PDB entry 9NHO | electron microscopy, 3.80 A resolution | chains C and E of the 8 polymer chains in the assembly

Chain C (and E):
Molecule: BG505-CH505 Envelope glycoprotein gp120
Source organism: Human immunodeficiency virus 1
Notes: chain E of this document is another copy of the same molecule, construct and numbering; everything in this record applies to it too
Amino-acid sequence (504 residues; each row starts with the number of its first residue; note: 13 numbers in that range are skipped by the numbering (no residue carries them; nothing is unmodelled there); numbers below 1 keep their minus sign (Met-4 is residue -4)):
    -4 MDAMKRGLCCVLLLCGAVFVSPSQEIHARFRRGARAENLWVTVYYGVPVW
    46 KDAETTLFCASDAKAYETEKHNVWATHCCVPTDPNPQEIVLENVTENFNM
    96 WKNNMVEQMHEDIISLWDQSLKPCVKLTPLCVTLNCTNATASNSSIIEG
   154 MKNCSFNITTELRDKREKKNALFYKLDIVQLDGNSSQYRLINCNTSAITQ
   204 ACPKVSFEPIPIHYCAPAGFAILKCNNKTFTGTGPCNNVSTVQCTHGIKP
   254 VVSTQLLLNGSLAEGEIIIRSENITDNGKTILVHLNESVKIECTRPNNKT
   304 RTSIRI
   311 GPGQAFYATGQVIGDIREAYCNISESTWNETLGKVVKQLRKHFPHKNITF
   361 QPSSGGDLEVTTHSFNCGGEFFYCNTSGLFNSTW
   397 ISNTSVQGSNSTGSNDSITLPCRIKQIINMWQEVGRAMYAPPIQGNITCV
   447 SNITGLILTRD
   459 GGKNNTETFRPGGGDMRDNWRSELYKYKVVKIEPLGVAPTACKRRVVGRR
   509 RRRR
Not modelled in the structure: -4 to 34, 57-65, 397-411, 459-462, 506-512 (chain E: -4 to 33, 57-65, 397-411, 459-462, 506-512)
Disulfide bonds: Cys54-Cys73, Cys119-Cys205, Cys126-Cys196, Cys131-Cys157, Cys218-Cys247, Cys228-Cys239, Cys296-Cys331, Cys377-Cys445, Cys384-Cys418
Covalent attachments: N-acetylglucosamine (NAG) linked to Asn130, Asn133, Asn138, Asn160, Asn197, Asn230, Asn241, Asn262, Asn289, Asn301, Asn332, Asn339, Asn385, Asn391, Asn442, Asn448

How chain C and chain E interact:
Contacting residue pairs - 18 pairs, chain C then chain E:
  Thr123(C) - Arg166(E)
  Pro124(C) - Arg166(E)
  Cys126(C) - Glu164(E)
  Cys126(C) - Leu165(E)
  Cys126(C) - Arg166(E)  hydrogen bond (backbone-backbone)
  Val127(C) - Asp167(E)
  Thr128(C) - Leu165(E)
  Thr128(C) - Asp167(E)  hydrogen bond (backbone-side chain)
  Thr128(C) - Lys168(E)
  Arg169(C) - Asp167(E)
  Arg192(C) - Glu164(E)  salt bridge
  Arg192(C) - Leu165(E)
  Cys196(C) - Pro312(E)
  Asn197(C) - Arg308(E)  hydrogen bond (backbone-side chain)
  Asn197(C) - Gly313(E)
  Thr198(C) - Pro312(E)
  Thr198(C) - Gly313(E)
  Ser199(C) - Pro312(E)
Also at the interface, not in a pair above, chain C (13 interface residues in all): Leu184, Ala200

Summary:
13 residues of chain C face 8 of chain E across their interface, with 3 hydrogen bonds and 1 salt bridge.
Polar contacts include Arg192(C)-Glu164(E), Thr128(C)-Asp167(E) and Asn197(C)-Arg308(E). Covalently linked
N-acetylglucosamine: at Asn130(C), Asn133(C), Asn138(C), Asn160(C), Asn197(C) and Asn230(C) and 10 more.
Chain C and chain E are both BG505-CH505 Envelope glycoprotein gp120 (Human immunodeficiency virus 1); the
structure, BG505-CH505 Env glycoprotein in complex with NHP pAb V1V2V3-5 isolated from animal RUu18 at week
14, was determined by electron microscopy, deposited together with 9NHH, 9NHI, 9NHJ, 9NHK, 9NHL, 9NHM, 9NHN
and 9NI9.
